PDB entry 7L76 | X-ray diffraction, 1.83 A resolution | chain A

== Chain A ==
Protein: Thiol:disulfide interchange protein DsbA
Source organism: Escherichia coli (strain K12)
UniProt: P0AEG4 (DSBA_ECOLI); residues 1-189 here correspond to UniProt positions 20-208 (UniProt number = residue number + 19)
Sequence (189 residues; numbered 1 to 189; the number before each row is that of its first residue):
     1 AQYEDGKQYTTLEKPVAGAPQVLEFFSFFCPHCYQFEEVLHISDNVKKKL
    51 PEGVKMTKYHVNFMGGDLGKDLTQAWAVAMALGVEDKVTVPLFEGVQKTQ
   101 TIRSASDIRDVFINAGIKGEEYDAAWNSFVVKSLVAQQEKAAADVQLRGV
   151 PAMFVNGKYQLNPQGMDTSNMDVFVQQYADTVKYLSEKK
Not modelled in the structure: 189
Cystine bridges: Cys-30/Cys-33
Residues lining bound ligands: (6-phenyl-1-benzofuran-3-yl)acetic acid (XPV): His-32, Gln-35, Phe-36, Leu-40, Pro-151, Pro-163, Gln-164, Thr-168, Met-171, Phe-174

== In short ==
Bound to chain A: (6-phenyl-1-benzofuran-3-yl)acetic acid.
Chain A is Thiol:disulfide interchange protein DsbA (Escherichia coli (strain K12)); the structure, Crystal
Structure of EcDsbA in a complex with 2-(6-Phenylbenzofuran-3-yl)acetic acid, was determined by X-ray
diffraction together with 6XSP, 6XSQ, 6XT3, 7L7C and 7LHP from the same study.
